2WD7 - chains A and D of the 4 polymer chains in the assembly; structure by X-ray diffraction, 1.90 A resolution.

== Chain A ==
Protein: Pteridine reductase
Organism: Trypanosoma brucei brucei
Notes: EC 1.5.1.33
UniProtKB: O76290 (O76290_TRYBB); residue numbers follow UniProt; this construct covers 1-268
Chain sequence (268 residues; each row starts with the number of its first residue):
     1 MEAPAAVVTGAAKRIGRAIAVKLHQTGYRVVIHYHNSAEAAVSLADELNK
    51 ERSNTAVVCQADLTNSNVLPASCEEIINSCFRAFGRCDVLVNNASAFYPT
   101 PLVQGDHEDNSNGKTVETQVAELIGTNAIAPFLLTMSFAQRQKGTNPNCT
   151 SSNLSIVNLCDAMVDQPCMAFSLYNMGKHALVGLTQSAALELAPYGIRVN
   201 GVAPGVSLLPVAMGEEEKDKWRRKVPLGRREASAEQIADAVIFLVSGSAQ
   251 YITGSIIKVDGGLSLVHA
Not modelled in the structure: 1, 104-112, 143-151
Small-molecule neighbours:
  - NADP (NAP; NADP nicotinamide-adenine-dinucleotide phosphate): Gly10, Lys13, Arg14, Ile15, Gly16, His33, Tyr34, His35, Asn36, Ser37, Ala61, Asp62, Leu63, Thr64, Asn93, Ala94, Ser95, Ala96, Thr126, Leu159, Cys160, Asp161, Tyr174, Lys178, Pro204, Gly205, Val206, Ser207, Leu208
  - 6-chloro-1H-benzimidazol-2-amine (VGD): Arg14, Ser95, Phe97, Asp161, Tyr174, Gly205, Leu208, Leu209, Pro210
What the authors report for this chain:
  - binding site for 6-chloro-1H-benzimidazol-2-amine: Leu209, Pro210

== Chain D ==
Protein: Pteridine reductase
Organism: Trypanosoma brucei brucei
Notes: EC 1.5.1.33
UniProtKB: O76290 (O76290_TRYBB); residue numbers follow UniProt; this construct covers 1-268
Chain sequence (268 residues; each row starts with the number of its first residue):
     1 MEAPAAVVTGAAKRIGRAIAVKLHQTGYRVVIHYHNSAEAAVSLADELNK
    51 ERSNTAVVCQADLTNSNVLPASCEEIINSCFRAFGRCDVLVNNASAFYPT
   101 PLVQGDHEDNSNGKTVETQVAELIGTNAIAPFLLTMSFAQRQKGTNPNCT
   151 SSNLSIVNLCDAMVDQPCMAFSLYNMGKHALVGLTQSAALELAPYGIRVN
   201 GVAPGVSLLPVAMGEEEKDKWRRKVPLGRREASAEQIADAVIFLVSGSAQ
   251 YITGSIIKVDGGLSLVHA
Not modelled in the structure: 1, 104-112, 143-151
Modified positions: Cys59 (s-oxy cysteine; CSX)
Small-molecule neighbours:
  - NADP (NAP; NADP nicotinamide-adenine-dinucleotide phosphate): Gly10, Lys13, Arg14, Ile15, Gly16, His33, Tyr34, His35, Asn36, Ser37, Ala61, Asp62, Leu63, Thr64, Asn93, Ala94, Ser95, Ala96, Thr126, Asn127, Leu159, Cys160, Asp161, Tyr174, Lys178, Pro204, Gly205, Val206, Ser207, Leu208
  - 6-chloro-1H-benzimidazol-2-amine (VGD): Ser95, Ala96, Phe97, Asp161, Tyr174, Gly205, Leu209, Pro210

== How chain A and chain D interact ==
Residue-residue contacts (23):
  Met163(A) - His267(D)
  Asp165(A) - Leu265(D)
  Gln166(A) - Gln166(D)
  Gln166(A) - Ser264(D)
  Gln166(A) - Leu265(D)
  Gln166(A) - His267(D)
  Pro167(A) - Leu265(D)
  Pro167(A) - His267(D)
  Trp221(A) - His267(D)
  Lys224(A) - Ala268(D)  hydrogen bond (side chain-backbone)
  Ser264(A) - Gln166(D)
  Leu265(A) - Asp165(D)
  Leu265(A) - Gln166(D)
  Leu265(A) - Pro167(D)
  Val266(A) - Ala268(D)  hydrophobic
  His267(A) - Met163(D)
  His267(A) - Gln166(D)
  His267(A) - Pro167(D)
  His267(A) - Trp221(D)
  His267(A) - Ala268(D)
  Ala268(A) - Lys224(D)  hydrogen bond (backbone-side chain)
  Ala268(A) - Val266(D)  hydrophobic
  Ala268(A) - His267(D)
Also at the interface, not in a pair above, chain A (13 interface residues in all): Cys168, Leu263
Also at the interface, not in a pair above, chain D (12 interface residues in all): Cys168

== In short ==
13 residues of chain A face 12 of chain D across their interface, with 2 hydrogen bonds. Polar contacts
include Lys224(A)-Ala268(D) and Ala268(A)-Lys224(D). Bound to chain A: NADP and
6-chloro-1H-benzimidazol-2-amine. Chain D binds NADP and 6-chloro-1H-benzimidazol-2-amine. From the paper: a
binding site for 6-chloro-1H-benzimidazol-2-amine at Leu209(A) and Pro210(A).
Here chain A is Pteridine reductase and chain D is Pteridine reductase, both from Trypanosoma brucei brucei.
Entry 2WD7 (Pteridine reductase 1 (PTR1) from trypanosoma brucei in complex with NADP and ddd00066750) was
determined by X-ray diffraction, deposited together with 3GN1, 3GN2 and 2WD8.
